Entry 7WFG (electron microscopy, 4.33 A resolution (low resolution: residue-level contacts below are approximate; hydrogen-bond / salt-bridge calls are withheld)); this record covers chains H and T of the 9 polymer chains in the assembly.

Chain H:
Protein: NAD(P)H-quinone oxidoreductase subunit H, chloroplastic
Source organism: Arabidopsis thaliana
Notes: EC 7.1.1.-
UniProtKB: P56753 (NDHH_ARATH); numbering as in UniProt (aligned over 1-393)
Amino-acid sequence (393 residues; each row starts with the number of its first residue):
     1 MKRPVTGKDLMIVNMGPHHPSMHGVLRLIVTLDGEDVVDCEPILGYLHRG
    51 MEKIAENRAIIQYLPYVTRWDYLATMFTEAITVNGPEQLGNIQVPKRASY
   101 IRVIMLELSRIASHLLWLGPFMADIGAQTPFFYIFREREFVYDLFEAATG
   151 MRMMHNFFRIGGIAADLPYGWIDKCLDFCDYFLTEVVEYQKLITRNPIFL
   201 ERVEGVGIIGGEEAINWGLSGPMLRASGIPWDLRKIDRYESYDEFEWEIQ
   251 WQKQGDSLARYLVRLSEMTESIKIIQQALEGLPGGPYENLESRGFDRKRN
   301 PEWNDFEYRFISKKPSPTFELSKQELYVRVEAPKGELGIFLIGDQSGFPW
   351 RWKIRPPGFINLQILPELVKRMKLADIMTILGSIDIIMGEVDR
Unresolved in the structure: 1-9, 126-129, 284-307

Chain T:
Protein: NdhT
Source organism: Arabidopsis thaliana
Amino-acid sequence (122 residues; numbered 1 to 122; the number before each row is that of its first residue; X marks 122 residues of unknown identity (built as UNK)):
     1 XXXXXXXXXXXXXXXXXXXXXXXXXXXXXXXXXXXXXXXXXXXXXXXXXX
    51 XXXXXXXXXXXXXXXXXXXXXXXXXXXXXXXXXXXXXXXXXXXXXXXXXX
   101 XXXXXXXXXXXXXXXXXXXXXX

How chain H and chain T interact:
Chain H side of the interface, 8 residues: Lys-191, Thr-194, Glu-212, Gly-228, Pro-230, Trp-251, Gln-252, Lys-253

In short:
No residue of chain H is in contact with chain T.
Here chain H is NAD(P)H-quinone oxidoreductase subunit H, chloroplastic and chain T is NdhT, both from
Arabidopsis thaliana. Entry 7WFG (Subcomplexes A and E in NDH complex from Arabidopsis) was determined by
electron microscopy, deposited together with 7WFD and 7WFE.
